4PGB - chains A and C of the 3 polymer chains in the assembly; structure by X-ray diffraction, 2.80 A resolution.

Chain A:
Name: H-2 class I histocompatibility antigen, K-B alpha chain
From: Mus musculus
Notes: fragment: heavy chain
UniProt: P01901 (HA1B_MOUSE); residues 1-278 here correspond to UniProt positions 22-299 (UniProt number = residue number + 21)
Chain sequence (304 residues; numbered -25 to 278; the number before each row is that of its first residue; numbers below 1 keep their minus sign (Met-25 is residue -25)):
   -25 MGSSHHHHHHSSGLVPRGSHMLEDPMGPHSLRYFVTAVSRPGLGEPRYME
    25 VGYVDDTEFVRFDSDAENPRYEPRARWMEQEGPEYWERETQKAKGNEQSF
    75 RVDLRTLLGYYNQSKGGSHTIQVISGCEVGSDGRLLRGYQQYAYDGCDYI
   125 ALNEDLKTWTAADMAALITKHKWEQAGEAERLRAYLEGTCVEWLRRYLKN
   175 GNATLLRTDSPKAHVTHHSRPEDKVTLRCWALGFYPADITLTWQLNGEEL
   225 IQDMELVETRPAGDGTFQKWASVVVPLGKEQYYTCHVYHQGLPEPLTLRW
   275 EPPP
Disordered / not traced: -25 to 0
Construct notes: initiating methionine (-25); expression tag (-24 to 0)
Disulfide bonds: Cys101-Cys164, Cys203-Cys259

Chain C:
Name: Sendai virus nucleoprotein
Notes: fragment: peptide 324-332; engineered mutation(s): Y329W
Chain sequence (9 residues; numbered 1 to 9; the number before each row is that of its first residue):
     1 FAPGNWPAL

Chain A / chain C interface:
Contacting residue pairs - 40 pairs, chain A then chain C:
  Tyr7(A) - Phe1(C)  hydrogen bond (side chain-backbone)
  Tyr7(A) - Ala2(C)  hydrogen bond (side chain-backbone)
  Val9(A) - Trp6(C)  hydrophobic
  Glu24(A) - Ala2(C)
  Tyr45(A) - Ala2(C)
  Tyr59(A) - Phe1(C)
  Arg62(A) - Phe1(C)
  Glu63(A) - Phe1(C)
  Glu63(A) - Ala2(C)  hydrogen bond (side chain-backbone)
  Lys66(A) - Phe1(C)
  Lys66(A) - Ala2(C)  hydrogen bond (side chain-backbone)
  Lys66(A) - Pro3(C)
  Lys66(A) - Gly4(C)
  Asn70(A) - Pro3(C)  hydrogen bond (side chain-backbone)
  Asn70(A) - Gly4(C)
  Asn70(A) - Asn5(C)
  Asn70(A) - Trp6(C)
  Phe74(A) - Trp6(C)
  Asp77(A) - Ala8(C)
  Asp77(A) - Leu9(C)
  Thr80(A) - Leu9(C)
  Leu81(A) - Leu9(C)  hydrophobic
  Tyr84(A) - Leu9(C)  hydrogen bond (side chain-backbone)
  Val97(A) - Trp6(C)  hydrophobic
  Ser99(A) - Trp6(C)
  Gln114(A) - Trp6(C)
  Tyr116(A) - Trp6(C)  hydrogen bond
  Thr143(A) - Leu9(C)  hydrogen bond (side chain-backbone)
  Lys146(A) - Leu9(C)  hydrogen bond (side chain-backbone)
  Trp147(A) - Pro7(C)
  Trp147(A) - Ala8(C)  hydrogen bond (side chain-backbone)
  Trp147(A) - Leu9(C)  hydrophobic
  Glu152(A) - Pro7(C)
  Arg155(A) - Asn5(C)  hydrogen bond (side chain-backbone)
  Tyr159(A) - Phe1(C)  hydrogen bond (side chain-backbone)
  Tyr159(A) - Ala2(C)
  Tyr159(A) - Pro3(C)
  Thr163(A) - Phe1(C)
  Trp167(A) - Phe1(C)
  Tyr171(A) - Phe1(C)  hydrogen bond (side chain-backbone)
Interface residues without a listed pair, chain A (32 interface residues in all): Ser73, Ile95, Tyr123, Ile142, Leu156

Summary:
32 residues of chain A face 9 of chain C across their interface, with 13 hydrogen bonds. Among the polar pairs
are Tyr7(A)-Phe1(C), Tyr7(A)-Ala2(C) and Glu63(A)-Ala2(C).
Chain A is H-2 class I histocompatibility antigen, K-B alpha chain (Mus musculus) and chain C is Sendai virus
nucleoprotein; the structure, MHC Class I in complex with modified Sendai virus nucleoprotein peptide
FAPGNWPAL, was determined by X-ray diffraction, deposited together with 4PG9, 4PGC, 4PGD and 4PGE.
